PDB entry 7XDQ | X-ray diffraction, 2.83 A resolution | chain A

[Chain A]
Name: Glucosylglycerol phosphorylase
Organism: Marinobacter adhaerens
Notes: EC 2.4.1.359
UniProt: E4PMA5 (GGOP_MARAH); residue numbers follow UniProt; this construct covers 1-480
Chain sequence (480 residues; numbered 1 to 480; the number before each row is that of its first residue):
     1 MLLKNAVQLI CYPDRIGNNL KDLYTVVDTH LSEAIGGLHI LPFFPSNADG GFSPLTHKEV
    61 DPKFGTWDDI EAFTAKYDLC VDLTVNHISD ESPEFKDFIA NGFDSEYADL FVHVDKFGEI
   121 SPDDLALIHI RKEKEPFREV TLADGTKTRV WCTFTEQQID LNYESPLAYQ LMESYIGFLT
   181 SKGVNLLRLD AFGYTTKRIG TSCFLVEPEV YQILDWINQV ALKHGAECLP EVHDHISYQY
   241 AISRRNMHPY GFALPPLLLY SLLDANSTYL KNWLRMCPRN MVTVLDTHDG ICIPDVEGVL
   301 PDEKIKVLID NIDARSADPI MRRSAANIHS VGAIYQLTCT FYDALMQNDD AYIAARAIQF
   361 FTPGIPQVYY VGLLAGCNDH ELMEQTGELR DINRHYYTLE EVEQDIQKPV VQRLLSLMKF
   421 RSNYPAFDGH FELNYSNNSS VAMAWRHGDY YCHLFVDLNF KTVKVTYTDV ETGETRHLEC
Unresolved in the structure: 1-2, 315-322
Construct notes: engineered mutation Phe64 (Val in E4PMA5), Lys96 (Thr in E4PMA5), Leu125 (Met in E4PMA5), Leu127 (Lys in E4PMA5), Ala143 (Ser in E4PMA5), Pro166 (Asp in E4PMA5), Ile217 (Val in E4PMA5), Ile236 (Thr in E4PMA5), Thr386 (Ser in E4PMA5)
Small-molecule neighbours: beta-D-glucopyranose (BGC): Asp49, Phe52, His87, Phe154, Gln158, Arg188, Asp190, Ala191, Glu231, His288, Asp289, Arg390
Swiss-Prot annotation at these positions:
  - active site: Asp190 (Nucleophile), Glu231 (Proton donor)
  - binding site (substrate): Tyr194, Gln336
  - mutagenesis: Tyr194 (Y194A: 2.7% of wild-type catalytic activity), Ala333 (A333D: 0.3% of wild-type catalytic activity. Does not gain activity on sucrose), Gln336 (Q336A: 2.6% of wild-type catalytic activity)

[Summary]
Chain A binds beta-D-glucopyranose. From UniProt: active-site residues Asp190 and Glu231, substrate-binding
residues Tyr194 and Gln336 and 3 mutagenesis sites.
Chain A is Glucosylglycerol phosphorylase (Marinobacter adhaerens); the structure, Crystal structure of a
glucosylglycerol phosphorylase mutant from Marinobacter adhaerens, was determined by X-ray diffraction,
deposited together with 7XDR.
